Entry 2XZJ (X-ray diffraction, 1.84 A resolution); this record covers chain A.

== Chain A ==
Molecule: Extracellular sialidase/neuraminidase, putative
From: Aspergillus fumigatus
Notes: EC 3.2.1.18
UniProt: Q4WQS0 (Q4WQS0_ASPFU); residues 21-406 here = UniProt positions 21-406
Chain sequence (386 residues; row label = number of the first residue in the row):
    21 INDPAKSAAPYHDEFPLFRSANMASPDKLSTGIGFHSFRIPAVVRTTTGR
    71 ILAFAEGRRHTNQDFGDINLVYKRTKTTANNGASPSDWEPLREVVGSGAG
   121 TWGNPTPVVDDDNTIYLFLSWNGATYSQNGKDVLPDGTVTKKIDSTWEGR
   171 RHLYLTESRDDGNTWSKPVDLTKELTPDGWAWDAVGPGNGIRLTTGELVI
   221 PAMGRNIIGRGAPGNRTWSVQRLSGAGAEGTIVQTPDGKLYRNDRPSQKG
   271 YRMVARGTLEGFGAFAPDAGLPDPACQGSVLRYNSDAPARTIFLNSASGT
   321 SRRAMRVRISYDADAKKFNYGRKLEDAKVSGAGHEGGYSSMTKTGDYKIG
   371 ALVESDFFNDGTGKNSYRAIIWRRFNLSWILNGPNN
Swiss-Prot annotation at these positions:
  - binding site (substrate): Arg-59, Arg-78, Asp-84, Gln-148, Arg-265, Arg-322, Arg-323, Tyr-331, Asp-332, Lys-337, Tyr-358, Asp-376 to Phe-378
  - glycosylation (N-linked (GlcNAc...) asparagine): Asn-235, Asn-396
Metal / ion sites: Na+: Asp-87, Asn-89, Gly-116, Gly-118
Small-molecule neighbours: KFN (2,6-anhydro-3-deoxy-D-glycero-D-galacto-non-2-enonic acid): Arg-59, Ile-60, Arg-78, Asp-84, Asn-124, Gln-148, Arg-171, Trp-202, Ala-248, Glu-249, Arg-265, Arg-322, Tyr-358
Reported in the primary citation:
  - binding site for KFN: Tyr-358
  - catalytic residues: Glu-249 (proposed by the authors, not directly observed)
  - specificity-determining residues: Arg-388 (proposed by the authors, not directly observed)

== Overview ==
Bound to chain A: compound KFN. Asp-87, Asn-89, Gly-116 and Gly-118 form the Na+ site. UniProt lists 14
substrate-binding residues. From the paper: the catalytic residue Glu-249; a binding site for KFN at Tyr-358.
Chain A is Extracellular sialidase/neuraminidase, putative (Aspergillus fumigatus); the structure, The
aspergillus fumigatus sialidase is a kdnase: structural and mechanistic insights, was determined by X-ray
diffraction, deposited together with 2XZI, 2XZK and 2XCY.
